Entry 1X9W (X-ray diffraction, 2.30 A resolution); this record covers chains D and A of the 4 polymer chains in the assembly.

Chain D:
Molecule: 26-nt DNA strand
Sequence (26 nucleotides; numbered 1 to 26; the number before each row is that of its first residue):
     1 CCCXATCACA CTACCAATCA CTCTCC
Not modelled in the structure: 1-4, 16-26
Modified positions: AFG (N-(5'-phospho-2'-deoxyguanosin-8-yl)-2-aminofluorene) at position 4

Chain A:
Protein: DNA polymerase
Source organism: Enterobacteria phage T7
Notes: EC 2.7.7.7; engineered mutation(s): deletion of 118-123
UniProt: P00581 (DPOL_BPT7); numbering as in UniProt; present here: 1-117, 124-704
Amino-acid sequence (698 residues; row label = number of the first residue in the row; note: 6 numbers in that range are skipped by the numbering (no residue carries them; nothing is unmodelled there)):
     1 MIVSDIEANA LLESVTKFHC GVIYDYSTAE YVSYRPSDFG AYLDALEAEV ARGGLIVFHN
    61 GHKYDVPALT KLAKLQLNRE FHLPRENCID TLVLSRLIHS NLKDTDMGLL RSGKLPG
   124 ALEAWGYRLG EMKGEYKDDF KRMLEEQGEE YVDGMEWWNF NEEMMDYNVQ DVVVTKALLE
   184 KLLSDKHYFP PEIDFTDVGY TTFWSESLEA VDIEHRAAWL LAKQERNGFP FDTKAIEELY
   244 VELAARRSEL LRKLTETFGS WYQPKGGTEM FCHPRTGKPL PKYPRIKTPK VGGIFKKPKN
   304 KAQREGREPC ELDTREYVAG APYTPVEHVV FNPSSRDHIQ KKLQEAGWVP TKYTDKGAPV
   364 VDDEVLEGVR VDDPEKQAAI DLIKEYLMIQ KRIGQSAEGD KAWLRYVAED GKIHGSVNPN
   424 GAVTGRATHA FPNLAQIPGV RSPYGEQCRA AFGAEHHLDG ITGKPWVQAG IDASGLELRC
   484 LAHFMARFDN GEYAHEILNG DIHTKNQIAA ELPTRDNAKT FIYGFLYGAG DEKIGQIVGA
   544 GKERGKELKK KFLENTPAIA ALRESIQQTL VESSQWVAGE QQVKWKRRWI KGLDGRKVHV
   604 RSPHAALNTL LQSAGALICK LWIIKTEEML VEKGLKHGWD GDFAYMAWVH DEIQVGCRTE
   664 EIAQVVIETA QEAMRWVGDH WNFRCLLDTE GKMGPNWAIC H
Not modelled in the structure: 299-312, 576-586
Metal / ion sites: Mg2+ near Asp5 (its only coordinating residue here)
Swiss-Prot annotation at these positions:
  - binding site (Mg(2+)): Asp5, Glu7, Asp174, Asp475, Ala476, Asp654
  - binding site (substrate): His506, Arg518, Lys522, Tyr526
From the paper describing this entry:
  - conformationally variable residues (helix shift): Tyr530

Interface between chain D and chain A:
Contacting residue pairs - 36 pairs, chain D then chain A:
  DA5(D) - Tyr530(A)  base contact
  DA5(D) - Asn611(A)  sugar contact
  DA5(D) - Gln615(A)  base contact
  DT6(D) - Ala425(A)  phosphate contact
  DT6(D) - Arg429(A)  base contact
  DT6(D) - Arg604(A)  salt bridge to the phosphate
  DT6(D) - Gln615(A)  hydrogen bond to the sugar
  DC7(D) - Lys103(A)  phosphate contact
  DC7(D) - Ala425(A)  phosphate contact
  DC7(D) - Val426(A)  hydrogen bond to the phosphate
  DC7(D) - Thr431(A)  sugar contact
  DC7(D) - Arg604(A)  salt bridge to the phosphate
  DA8(D) - His432(A)  sugar contact
  DA8(D) - Ala433(A)  phosphate contact
  DA8(D) - Asn436(A)  hydrogen bond to the sugar
  DA8(D) - Gln439(A)  hydrogen bond to the base
  DC9(D) - Lys404(A)  salt bridge to the phosphate
  DC9(D) - Ala433(A)  phosphate contact
  DC9(D) - Phe434(A)  hydrogen bond to the phosphate
  DC9(D) - Pro435(A)  phosphate contact
  DC9(D) - Asn436(A)  phosphate contact
  DC9(D) - Gln439(A)  sugar contact
  DA10(D) - Gly397(A)  sugar contact
  DA10(D) - Gly402(A)  phosphate contact
  DA10(D) - Asp403(A)  hydrogen bond to the phosphate
  DA10(D) - Lys404(A)  hydrogen bond to the phosphate
  DA10(D) - Ala405(A)  phosphate contact
  DC11(D) - Ser337(A)  phosphate contact
  DC11(D) - Gln393(A)  hydrogen bond to the phosphate
  DC11(D) - Gly397(A)  phosphate contact
  DT12(D) - Asn335(A)  hydrogen bond to the phosphate
  DT12(D) - Ser337(A)  sugar contact
  DT12(D) - Ser338(A)  hydrogen bond to the phosphate
  DA13(D) - Ser338(A)  hydrogen bond to the phosphate
  DA13(D) - Asp340(A)  phosphate contact
  DA13(D) - His341(A)  salt bridge to the phosphate
Interface residues without a listed pair, chain A (30 interface residues in all): Glu401, Gly424, Gly531, Ala608

In short:
9 residues of chain D and 30 residues of chain A are in contact, with 11 hydrogen bonds and 4 salt bridges.
Polar pairs include DA8(D)-Gln439(A), DT6(D)-Gln615(A) and DA8(D)-Asn436(A). UniProt lists 6 Mg2+-binding
residues and 4 substrate-binding residues on chain A. From the paper: conformational variability at Tyr530(A).
Chain D is a 26-nt DNA strand and chain A is DNA polymerase (Enterobacteria phage T7); the structure, T7 DNA
polymerase in complex with a primer/template DNA containing a disordered N-2 aminofluorene on the ..., was
determined by X-ray diffraction, deposited together with 1X9M and 1X9S.
